PDB entry 4OLL | X-ray diffraction, 1.90 A resolution | chain A

# Chain A
Protein: Acetyltransferase Pat
Source organism: Mycobacterium smegmatis
Notes: EC 2.3.1.-
UniProt: A0R3F9 (PAT_MYCS2); residues 2-333 here = UniProt positions 2-333
Sequence (340 residues; row label = number of the first residue in the row; numbers below 1 keep their minus sign (Gly-6 is residue -6)):
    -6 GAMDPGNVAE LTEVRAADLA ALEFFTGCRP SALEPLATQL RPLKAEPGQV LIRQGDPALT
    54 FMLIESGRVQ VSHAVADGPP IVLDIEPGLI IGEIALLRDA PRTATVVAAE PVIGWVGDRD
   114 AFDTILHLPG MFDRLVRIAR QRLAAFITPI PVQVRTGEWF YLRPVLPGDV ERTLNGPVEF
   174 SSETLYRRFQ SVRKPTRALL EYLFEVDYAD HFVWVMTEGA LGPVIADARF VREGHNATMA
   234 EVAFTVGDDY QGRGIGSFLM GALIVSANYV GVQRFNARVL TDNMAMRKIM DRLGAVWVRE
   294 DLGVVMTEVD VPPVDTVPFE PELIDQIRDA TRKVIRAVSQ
Unresolved in the structure: -6 to 0, 80-81, 167-178, 294-296
Construct notes: expression tag (-6 to -5, -3 to 1)
Modified / non-standard residues: Mse-4 (selenomethionine); Mse55, Mse124, Mse209, Mse232, Mse253, Mse277, Mse279, Mse283, Mse299 (selenomethionine; parent Met)
Curated features (UniProtKB/Swiss-Prot):
  - binding site (3',5'-cyclic AMP): Gly85 to Ala88, Arg95, Thr96, Arg135
  - binding site (Mg(2+)): Glu211
  - binding site (substrate): Phe237 to Val239, Gly245 to Ser250, Asn276, Arg285
  - mutagenesis: Arg95 (R95K: No increase in the rate of acetylation in the presence of cAMP, presumably because of its inability to bind cAMP), Glu234 (E234A: Shows a lower rate of acetylation of USP in the absence of cAMP than the wild-type protein, but in the presence of cAMP, an increase in the rate of acetyltransferase activity is observed)
Bound ions: Hg2+ near Cys21 (its only coordinating residue here)
From the paper describing this entry:
  - conformationally variable residues (order/disorder transition): Pro80 to Gly81, Leu167 to Leu178, Asp294 to Gly296
  - contacts within the chain: Gln244-Ala278, Glu234-Asn269, Asp200-Gln333 (hydrogen bond), Tyr201-Gln333 (hydrogen bond), Ala202-Gln333 (hydrogen bond)
  - catalytic residues: Glu234, Asn269 (proposed by the authors, not directly observed)
  - mutagenesis - P170H: increased binding to cAMP
  - mutagenesis - N269A: decreased catalytic activity on in the presence of cAMP
  - mutagenesis - N269A: unchanged catalytic activity on absence of cAMP
  - mutagenesis - E234A/N269A: decreased catalytic activity on absence and presence of cAMP
  - mutagenesis - R95K/E234A: abolished catalytic activity on absence and presence of cAMP
  - mutagenesis - P170H: abolished catalytic activity on absence of cAMP
  - mutagenesis - P170H: decreased catalytic activity on cAMP

# Summary
From UniProt: 7 residues binding 3',5'-cyclic AMP, Mg2+-binding residue Glu211, 11 substrate-binding residues
and 2 mutagenesis sites. The paper reports catalytic residues Glu234 and Asn269; P170H increases binding to
cAMP; 4 substitutions were tested in all.
Chain A is Acetyltransferase Pat (Mycobacterium smegmatis); the structure, cAMP-binding acyltransferase from
Mycobacterium smegmatis, was determined by X-ray diffraction, deposited together with 4ONU and 4ORF.
